Entry 1HJA (X-ray diffraction, 2.30 A resolution); this record covers chains C and I of the 4 polymer chains in the assembly.

== Chain C ==
Name: Alpha-chymotrypsin
Organism: Bos taurus
Notes: EC 3.4.21.1
UniProt: P00766 (CTRA_BOVIN); numbering as in UniProt (aligned over 149-245)
Sequence (97 residues; row label = number of the first residue in the row):
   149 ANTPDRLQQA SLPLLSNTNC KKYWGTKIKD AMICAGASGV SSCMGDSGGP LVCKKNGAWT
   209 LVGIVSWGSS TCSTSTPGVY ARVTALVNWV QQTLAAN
Disulfides: Cys168-Cys182, Cys191-Cys220

== Chain I ==
Name: Ovomucoid inhibitor
Organism: Meleagris gallopavo
Notes: fragment: third domain, deletion of first 5 residues from n-terminus; engineered mutation(s): DEL(1-5), L18K
UniProt: P68390 (IOVO_MELGA); residues 6-56 here correspond to UniProt positions 135-185 (UniProt number = residue number + 129)
Sequence (51 residues; numbered 6 to 56; the number before each row is that of its first residue):
     6 VDCSEYPKPA CTKEYRPLCG SDNKTYGNKC NFCNAVVESN GTLTLSHFGK C
Disulfides: Cys8-Cys38, Cys16-Cys35, Cys24-Cys56
Differences from the reference sequence: conflict Lys18 (Leu147 in P68390)

== Interface between chain C and chain I ==
Pairs across the interface (30):
  Thr151(C) with Tyr20(I)
  Trp172(C) with Pro14(I); Ala15(I), hydrophobic
  Ser190(C) with Lys18(I), hydrogen bond (backbone-side chain)
  Cys191(C) with Lys18(I)
  Met192(C) with Lys18(I); Glu19(I); Asn33(I); Asn36(I)
  Gly193(C) with Lys18(I), hydrogen bond (backbone-backbone); Glu19(I); Tyr20(I)
  Asp194(C) with Lys18(I), hydrogen bond (backbone-backbone)
  Ser195(C) with Lys18(I), hydrogen bond (side chain-backbone); Glu19(I), hydrogen bond (side chain-backbone)
  Ser214(C) with Thr17(I); Lys18(I), hydrogen bond (backbone-backbone)
  Trp215(C) with Ala15(I), hydrophobic; Cys16(I); Thr17(I); Lys18(I)
  Gly216(C) with Ala15(I); Cys16(I), hydrogen bond (backbone-backbone); Lys18(I)
  Ser217(C) with Pro14(I)
  Ser218(C) with Lys13(I); Pro14(I), hydrogen bond (backbone-backbone); Cys16(I); Asn36(I); Asn39(I)
Also at the interface, not in a pair above, chain C (17 interface residues in all): Lys175, Ser189, Val213, Gly226
Also at the interface, not in a pair above, chain I (12 interface residues in all): Gly32

== Summary ==
17 residues of chain C face 12 of chain I across their interface; the contacts include 8 hydrogen bonds. Polar
pairs include Ser190(C)-Lys18(I), Ser195(C)-Lys18(I) and Ser195(C)-Glu19(I).
Chain C is Alpha-chymotrypsin (Bos taurus) and chain I is Ovomucoid inhibitor (Meleagris gallopavo); the
structure, Lys 18 variant of turkey ovomucoid inhibitor third domain complexed with alpha-chymotrypsin, was
determined by X-ray diffraction.
